Entry 6ERQ (X-ray diffraction, 4.50 A resolution (low resolution: residue-level contacts below are approximate; hydrogen-bond / salt-bridge calls are withheld)); this record covers chains C and D of the 5 polymer chains in the assembly.

Chain C:
Molecule: Transcription factor A, mitochondrial
Source organism: Homo sapiens
Reference sequence: Q00059 (TFAM_HUMAN); residues 43-245 here = UniProt positions 43-245
Chain sequence (205 residues; row label = number of the first residue in the row):
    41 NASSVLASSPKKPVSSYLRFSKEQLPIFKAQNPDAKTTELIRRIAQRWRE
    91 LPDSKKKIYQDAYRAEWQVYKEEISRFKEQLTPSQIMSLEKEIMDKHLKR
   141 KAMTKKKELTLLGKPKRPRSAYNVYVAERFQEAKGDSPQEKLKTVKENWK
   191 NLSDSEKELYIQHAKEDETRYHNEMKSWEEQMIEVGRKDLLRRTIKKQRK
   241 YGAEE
Not modelled in the structure: 41-42, 235-245
Differences from the reference sequence: expression tag (41-42); conflict Ser-49 (Cys in Q00059)
UniProt features mapped onto this chain:
  - DNA-binding region: Pro-50 to Lys-118 (HMG box 1), Pro-155 to Glu-219 (HMG box 2)
  - site (Intercalates between bases and promotes DNA bending): Leu-58, Leu-182
  - modified residue: Ser-55 (Phosphoserine), Ser-56 (Phosphoserine), Ser-61 (Phosphoserine), Thr-122 (Phosphothreonine), Ser-160 (Phosphoserine), Ser-193 (Phosphoserine), Ser-195 (Phosphoserine)
  - natural variant: Pro-178 (P178L: In MTDPS15)
  - mutagenesis: Thr-77 (T77A: Moderate reduction in DNA bending), Tyr-162 (Y162A: Moderate reduction in DNA bending)

Chain D:
Molecule: Non-Template DNA
Sequence (50 nucleotides; row label = number of the first residue in the row):
     1 CACCGCTGCTAACCCCATACCCCGAACCAACCAAATTATCCCGACAGGCC
Not modelled in the structure: 39-42

Chain C / chain D interface:
Pairs across the interface (39):
  Ser-55(C) with DC22(D)
  Ser-56(C) with DC22(D)
  Tyr-57(C) with DC20(D); DC21(D); DC22(D)
  Leu-58(C) with DC21(D)
  Thr-78(C) with DT18(D); DA19(D)
  Ile-81(C) with DA19(D)
  Arg-82(C) with DA19(D)
  Ala-85(C) with DC20(D)
  Trp-88(C) with DC21(D); DC22(D)
  Arg-89(C) with DC20(D); DC21(D)
  Gln-100(C) with DC23(D)
  Tyr-103(C) with DC23(D); DG24(D)
  Trp-107(C) with DG24(D); DA25(D)
  Lys-147(C) with DC16(D); DA17(D)
  Lys-156(C) with DT7(D); DG8(D)
  Arg-157(C) with DG5(D); DC6(D); DT7(D)
  Arg-159(C) with DT7(D); DG8(D)
  Tyr-162(C) with DG8(D)
  Asn-163(C) with DT7(D); DG8(D)
  Val-166(C) with DG8(D)
  Ala-167(C) with DG8(D); DC9(D)
  Phe-170(C) with DT10(D)
  Pro-178(C) with DT10(D); DA11(D)
  Leu-182(C) with DG8(D)
Interface residues without a listed pair, chain C (26 interface residues in all): Lys-96, Pro-155

Summary:
26 residues of chain C and 17 residues of chain D are in contact. Curated annotation (UniProt) lists a
DNA-binding region and 2 mutagenesis sites on chain C.
Chain C is Transcription factor A, mitochondrial (Homo sapiens) and chain D is Non-Template DNA; the
structure, Structure of the human mitochondrial transcription initiation complex at the HSP promoter, was
determined by X-ray diffraction together with 6ERO and 6ERP from the same study.
